PDB entry 8BPF | electron microscopy, 3.50 A resolution | chains B and I of the 12 polymer chains in the assembly

Chain B:
Molecule: Immunoglobulin heavy constant mu
From: Homo sapiens
Amino-acid sequence (348 residues; each row starts with the number of its first residue):
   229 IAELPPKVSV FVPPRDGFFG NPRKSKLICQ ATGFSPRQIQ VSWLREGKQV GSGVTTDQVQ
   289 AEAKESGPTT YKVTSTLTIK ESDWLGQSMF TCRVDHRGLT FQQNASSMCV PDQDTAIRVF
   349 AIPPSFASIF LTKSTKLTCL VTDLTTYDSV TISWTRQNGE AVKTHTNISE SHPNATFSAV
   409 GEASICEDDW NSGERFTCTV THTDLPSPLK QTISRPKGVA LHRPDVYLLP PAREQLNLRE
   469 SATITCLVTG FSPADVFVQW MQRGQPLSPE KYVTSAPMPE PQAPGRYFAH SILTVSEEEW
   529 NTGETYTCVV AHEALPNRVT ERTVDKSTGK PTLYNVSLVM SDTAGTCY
Unresolved in the structure: 229-345, 572-576
Disulfide bonds: Cys367-Cys426, Cys474-Cys536
Covalent attachments: N-acetylglucosamine (NAG) linked to Asn563
Reported in the primary citation:
  - post-translational modification sites: Asn563
  - specificity-determining residues: Arg467, Arg514 (proposed by the authors, not directly observed)
  - specificity-determining residues: Arg467, Arg514 (by similarity / conservation)

Chain I:
Molecule: Fas apoptotic inhibitory molecule 3
From: Homo sapiens
UniProtKB: O60667 (FAIM3_HUMAN); residue numbers follow UniProt; this construct covers 18-251
Amino-acid sequence (234 residues; each row starts with the number of its first residue):
    18 RILPEVKVEG ELGGSVTIKC PLPEMHVRIY LCREMAGSGT CGTVVSTTNF IKAEYKGRVT
    78 LKQYPRKNLF LVEVTQLTES DSGVYACGAG MNTDRGKTQK VTLNVHSEYE PSWEEQPMPE
   138 TPKWFHLPYL FQMPAYASSS KFVTRVTTPA QRGKVPPVHH SSPTTQITHR PRVSRASSVA
   198 GDKPRTFLPS TTASKISALE GLLKPQTPSY NHHTRLHRQR ALDYGSQSGR EGQG
Unresolved in the structure: 18, 125-251
Disulfide bonds: Cys37-Cys104
Curated features (UniProtKB/Swiss-Prot):
  - region: Pro40 to Arg45 (CDR1), Gly59 to Ala70 (CDR2), Ala106 to Thr115 (CDR3)
  - modified residue: Thr92 (Phosphothreonine)
Reported in the primary citation:
  - contacts within the chain: Cys49-Cys58 (disulfide)

Interface between chain B and chain I:
Pairs across the interface (14):
  Asn465(B) - Asn109(I)
  Asn465(B) - Thr110(I)  hydrogen bond (backbone-backbone)
  Leu466(B) - Arg45(I)  hydrogen bond (backbone-side chain)
  Leu466(B) - Thr60(I)  hydrogen bond (backbone-side chain)
  Leu466(B) - Thr110(I)  hydrogen bond (backbone-side chain)
  Arg467(B) - Thr57(I)
  Arg467(B) - Cys58(I)
  Arg467(B) - Thr60(I)  hydrogen bond (backbone-side chain)
  Arg467(B) - Thr110(I)
  Arg467(B) - Asp111(I)  salt bridge
  Glu468(B) - Arg45(I)  salt bridge
  Glu468(B) - Ser63(I)  hydrogen bond
  Glu468(B) - Phe67(I)
  Glu526(B) - Lys69(I)  salt bridge
Other interface residues (no listed pair), chain B (6 interface residues in all): Ser469
Other interface residues (no listed pair), chain I (14 interface residues in all): Gly59, Thr64, Asn66, Met108
From the paper, about this interface:
  - pairs named by the authors: Lys69(I)-Glu526(B)
  - interface residues, chain I: Arg45(I), Asp111(I)

Overview:
Chain B and chain I form an interface of 6 and 14 residues respectively; the contacts include 6 hydrogen bonds
and 3 salt bridges. Among the polar pairs are Arg467(B)-Asp111(I), Glu468(B)-Arg45(I) and Glu526(B)-Lys69(I).
The paper describes a contact between Lys69(I) and Glu526(B). From the paper: interface residues Arg45(I) and
Asp111(I); specificity determinants Arg467(B) and Arg514(B).
Chain B is Immunoglobulin heavy constant mu and chain I is Fas apoptotic inhibitory molecule 3, both from Homo
sapiens; the structure, FcMR binding at subunit Fcu1 of IgM pentamer, was determined by electron microscopy
(same publication as 8BPE and 8BPG).
